Entry 8WMU (X-ray diffraction, 2.70 A resolution); this record covers chains A and E of the 6 polymer chains in the assembly.

Chain A:
Protein: Detyrosinated tubulin alpha-1B chain
Source organism: Sus scrofa
UniProtKB: Q2XVP4 (TBA1B_PIG); residues 1-440 here = UniProt positions 1-440
Chain sequence (440 residues; each row starts with the number of its first residue):
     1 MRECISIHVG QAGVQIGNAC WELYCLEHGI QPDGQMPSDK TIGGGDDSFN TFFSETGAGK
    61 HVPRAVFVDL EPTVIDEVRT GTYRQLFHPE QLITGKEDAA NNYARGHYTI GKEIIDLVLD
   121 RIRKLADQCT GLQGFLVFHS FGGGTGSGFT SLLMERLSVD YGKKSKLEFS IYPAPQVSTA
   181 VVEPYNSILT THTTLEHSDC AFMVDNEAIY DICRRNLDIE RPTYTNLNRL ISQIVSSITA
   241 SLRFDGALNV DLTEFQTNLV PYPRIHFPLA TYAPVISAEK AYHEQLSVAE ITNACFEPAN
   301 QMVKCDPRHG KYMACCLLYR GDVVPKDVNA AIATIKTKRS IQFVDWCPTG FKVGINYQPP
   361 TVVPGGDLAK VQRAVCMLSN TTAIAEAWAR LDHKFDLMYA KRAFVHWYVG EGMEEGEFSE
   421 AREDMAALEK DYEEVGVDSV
Not modelled in the structure: 281-283, 438-440
Ion coordination: Ca2+: Asp39, Thr41, Gly44, Glu55
Ligand contacts:
  - A1D55 ((5S,5AS,8AR,9R)-5-(quinolin-6-ylamino)-9-(3,4,5-trimethoxyphenyl)-5A,6,8A,9-tetrahydro-5H-[2]benzofuro[6,5-f][1,3]benzodioxol-8-one): Asn101, Ser178, Thr179, Ala180, Val181, Glu183, Tyr224
  - GTP (guanosine-5'-triphosphate): Gly10, Gln11, Ala12, Gln15, Ile16, Asp69, Asp98, Ala99, Ala100, Asn101, Ser140, Gly142, Gly143, Gly144, Thr145, Gly146, Ile171, Pro173, Val177, Ser178, Thr179, Glu183, Asn206, Tyr224, Leu227, Asn228, Ile231
UniProt features mapped onto this chain:
  - motif: Met1 to Cys4 (MREC motif)
  - active site: Glu254
  - binding site (GTP): Gly10, Gln11, Ala12, Gln15, Glu71, Ala99, Ser140, Gly143, Gly144, Thr145, Gly146, Thr179, Glu183, Asn206, Tyr224, Asn228, Leu252
  - binding site (Mg(2+)): Glu71
  - modified residue: Lys40 (N6,N6,N6-trimethyllysine), Ser48 (Phosphoserine), Ser232 (Phosphoserine), Tyr282 (3'-nitrotyrosine), Arg339 (Omega-N-methylarginine), Ser439 (Phosphoserine)
  - cross-link (Glycyl lysine isopeptide (Lys-Gly)): Lys326 (interchain with G-Cter in ubiquitin), Lys370 (interchain with G-Cter in ubiquitin)

Chain E:
Protein: Stathmin-4
Source organism: Rattus norvegicus
UniProtKB: P63043 (STMN4_RAT); residues 6-143 here correspond to UniProt positions 50-187 (UniProt number = residue number + 44)
Chain sequence (138 residues; row label = number of the first residue in the row):
     6 MEVIELNKCT SGQSFEVILK PPSFDGVPEF NASLPRRRDP SLEEIQKKLE AAEERRKYQE
    66 AELLKHLAEK REHEREVIQK AIEENNNFIK MAKEKLAQKM ESNKENREAH LAAMLERLQE
   126 KDKHAEEVRK NKELKEEA
Not modelled in the structure: 28-44, 141-143
UniProt features mapped onto this chain:
  - modified residue: Ser46 (Phosphoserine)

Interface between chain A and chain E:
Pairs across the interface - 57 pairs, chain A then chain E:
  Tyr108(A) - Ala57(E)  hydrophobic
  Thr109(A) - Arg61(E)
  Lys112(A) - Leu54(E)
  Lys112(A) - Glu55(E)
  Lys112(A) - Glu58(E)  salt bridge
  Leu152(A) - Leu54(E)  hydrophobic
  Glu155(A) - Ile50(E)
  Arg156(A) - Leu47(E)
  Val159(A) - Pro45(E)
  Val159(A) - Ser46(E)
  Val159(A) - Leu47(E)
  Glu196(A) - Pro45(E)
  His197(A) - Pro45(E)
  Asp245(A) - Cys14(E)
  Asp245(A) - Ser16(E)
  Ala247(A) - Asn12(E)
  Ala247(A) - Ser19(E)
  Leu248(A) - Ser19(E)
  Pro325(A) - Gln18(E)
  Pro325(A) - Phe20(E)  hydrophobic
  Val328(A) - Phe20(E)  hydrophobic
  Asn329(A) - Val8(E)
  Asn329(A) - Phe20(E)
  Asn329(A) - Val22(E)
  Ile332(A) - Val22(E)  hydrophobic
  Ile332(A) - Leu24(E)  hydrophobic
  Lys336(A) - Leu24(E)
  Asp345(A) - Pro27(E)
  Cys347(A) - Pro27(E)
  Pro348(A) - Lys25(E)
  Pro348(A) - Pro27(E)
  Thr349(A) - Ile23(E)
  Thr349(A) - Leu24(E)  hydrogen bond (backbone-backbone)
  Thr349(A) - Lys25(E)  hydrogen bond (backbone-backbone)
  Gly350(A) - Val22(E)
  Phe351(A) - Glu21(E)
  Phe351(A) - Val22(E)  hydrogen bond (backbone-backbone)
  Lys352(A) - Phe20(E)
  Lys352(A) - Glu21(E)  salt bridge
  Val353(A) - Ser19(E)
  Val353(A) - Phe20(E)  hydrogen bond (backbone-backbone)
  Gly354(A) - Gln18(E)
  Ile355(A) - Gly17(E)
  Ile355(A) - Gln18(E)  hydrogen bond (backbone-backbone)
  Asn356(A) - Ser16(E)
  Tyr357(A) - Thr15(E)
  Tyr357(A) - Ser16(E)  hydrogen bond (backbone-backbone)
  Tyr357(A) - Gly17(E)
  Tyr357(A) - Gln18(E)  hydrogen bond
  Val409(A) - Gln64(E)
  Gly410(A) - Arg61(E)
  Gly410(A) - Gln64(E)
  Glu411(A) - Arg61(E)  hydrogen bond (backbone-side chain)
  Gly412(A) - Ala57(E)
  Gly412(A) - Arg60(E)  hydrogen bond (backbone-side chain)
  Gly412(A) - Arg61(E)
  Glu414(A) - Arg60(E)  salt bridge
Other interface residues (no listed pair), chain A (38 interface residues in all): His107, Asp160, Gly246, Trp346
Other interface residues (no listed pair), chain E (28 interface residues in all): Pro26, Lys53

In short:
The interface between chain A and chain E involves 38 residues on one side and 28 on the other, with 9
hydrogen bonds and 3 salt bridges. Polar contacts include Lys112(A)-Glu58(E), Lys352(A)-Glu21(E) and
Glu414(A)-Arg60(E). Bound to chain A: GTP and compound A1D55.
Chain A is Detyrosinated tubulin alpha-1B chain (Sus scrofa) and chain E is Stathmin-4 (Rattus norvegicus);
the structure, Structural basis of tubulin and heterocyclic podophyllotoxins complex for anticancer agents
with dual-binding sites, was determined by X-ray diffraction.
